5U30 - chains A and C of the 4 polymer chains in the assembly; structure by X-ray diffraction, 2.92 A resolution.

[Chain A]
Molecule: CRISPR-associated endonuclease C2c1
Source organism: Alicyclobacillus acidoterrestris
Notes: EC 3.1.-.-; fragment: CRISPR-associated endonuclease AacC2c1
UniProtKB: T0D7A2 (C2C1_ALIAG); residue numbers follow UniProt; this construct covers 1-1129
Sequence (1130 residues; row label = number of the first residue in the row; numbering starts at 0):
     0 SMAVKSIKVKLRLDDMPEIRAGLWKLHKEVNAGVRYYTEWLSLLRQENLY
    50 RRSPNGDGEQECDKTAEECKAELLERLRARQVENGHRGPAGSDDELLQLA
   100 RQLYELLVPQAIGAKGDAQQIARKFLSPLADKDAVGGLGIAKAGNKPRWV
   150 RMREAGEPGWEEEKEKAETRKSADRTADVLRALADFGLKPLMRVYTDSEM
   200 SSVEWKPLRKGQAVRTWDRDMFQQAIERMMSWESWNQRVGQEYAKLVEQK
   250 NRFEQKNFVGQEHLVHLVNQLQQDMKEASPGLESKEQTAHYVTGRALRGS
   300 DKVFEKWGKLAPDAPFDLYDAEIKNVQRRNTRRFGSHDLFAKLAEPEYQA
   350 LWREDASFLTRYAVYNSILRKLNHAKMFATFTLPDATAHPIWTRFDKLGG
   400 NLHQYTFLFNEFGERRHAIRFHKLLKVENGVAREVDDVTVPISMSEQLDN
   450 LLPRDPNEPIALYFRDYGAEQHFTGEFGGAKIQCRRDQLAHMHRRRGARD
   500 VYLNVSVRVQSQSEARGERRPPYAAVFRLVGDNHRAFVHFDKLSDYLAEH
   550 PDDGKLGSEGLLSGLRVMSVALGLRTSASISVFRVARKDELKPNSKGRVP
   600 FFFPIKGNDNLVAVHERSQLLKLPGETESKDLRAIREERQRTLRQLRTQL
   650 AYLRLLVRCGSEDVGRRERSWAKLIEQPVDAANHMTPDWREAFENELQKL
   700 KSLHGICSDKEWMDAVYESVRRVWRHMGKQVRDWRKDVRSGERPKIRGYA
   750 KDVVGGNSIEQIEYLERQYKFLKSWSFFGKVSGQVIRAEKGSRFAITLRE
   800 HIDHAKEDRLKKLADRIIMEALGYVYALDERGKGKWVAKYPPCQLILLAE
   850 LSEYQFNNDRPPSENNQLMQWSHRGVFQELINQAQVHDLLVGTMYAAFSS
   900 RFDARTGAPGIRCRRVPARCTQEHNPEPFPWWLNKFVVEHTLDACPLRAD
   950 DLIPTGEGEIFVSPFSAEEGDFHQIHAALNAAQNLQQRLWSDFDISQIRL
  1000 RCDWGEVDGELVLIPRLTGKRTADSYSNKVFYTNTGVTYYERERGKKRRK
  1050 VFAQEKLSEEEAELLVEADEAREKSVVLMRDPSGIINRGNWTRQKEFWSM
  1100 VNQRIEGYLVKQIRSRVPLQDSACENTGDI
Not modelled in the structure: 157-158, 496-497, 1045-1070, 1115-1129
Construct notes: expression tag (0); engineered mutation Ala570 (Asp in T0D7A2), Ala848 (Glu in T0D7A2), Ala977 (Asp in T0D7A2)
Modified / non-standard residues: Mse1, Mse15, Mse151, Mse191, Mse199, Mse220, Mse228, Mse229, Mse274, Mse376, Mse443, Mse491, Mse567, Mse684, Mse712, Mse726, Mse818, Mse868, Mse893, Mse1078, Mse1099 (selenomethionine; parent Met)
What the authors report for this chain:
  - binding site for Target DNA strand (chain C): Arg331, Gln866, Trp930
  - mutagenesis - Q118A/Q119A, G478P, R507A: decreased catalytic activity
  - mutagenesis - D570A, E848A: abolished catalytic activity

[Chain C]
Molecule: Target DNA strand
Sequence (38 nucleotides; each row starts with the number of its first residue; numbers below 1 keep their minus sign (DC-9 is residue -9)):
    -9 CTGCCGTTTGGACTTTGTCCTCCGGTTCTGGAACCACA
Not modelled in the structure: -9 to -8

[How chain A and chain C interact]
Contacting residue pairs (140):
  Val3(A) with DG20(C), base contact
  Ser5(A) with DG20(C), base contact
  Gln109(A) with DC18(C), phosphate contact
  Ala117(A) with DT19(C), hydrogen bond to the phosphate
  Gln118(A) with DG20(C), hydrogen bond to the phosphate; DG21(C), hydrogen bond to the sugar
  Gln119(A) with DG21(C), base contact
  Arg122(A) with DG21(C), base contact
  Lys141(A) with DC25(C), sugar contact
  Ala142(A) with DC25(C), sugar contact
  Gly143(A) with DC24(C), hydrogen bond to the base
  Asn144(A) with DA23(C), phosphate contact; DC24(C), sugar contact
  Lys145(A) with DC25(C), phosphate contact
  Lys209(A) with DA28(C), phosphate contact
  Gln222(A) with DT19(C), hydrogen bond to the phosphate; DG20(C), hydrogen bond to the phosphate
  Glu226(A) with DT19(C), sugar contact
  Ser230(A) with DT17(C), base contact; DC18(C), sugar contact
  Ser233(A) with DT17(C), hydrogen bond to the phosphate; DC18(C), hydrogen bond to the phosphate
  Trp234(A) with DG15(C), base contact; DT16(C), hydrogen bond to the base; DT17(C), sugar contact
  Arg237(A) with DT16(C), phosphate contact; DT17(C), salt bridge to the phosphate
  Gly280(A) with DT6(C), base contact
  Leu281(A) with DT6(C), hydrogen bond to the base; DG7(C), base contact
  Glu282(A) with DG7(C), sugar contact
  Ser283(A) with DT6(C), phosphate contact; DG7(C), phosphate contact
  Lys284(A) with DG7(C), hydrogen bond to the phosphate; DT8(C), salt bridge to the phosphate
  Glu285(A) with DG7(C), hydrogen bond to the phosphate
  Thr287(A) with DT6(C), phosphate contact
  Ala288(A) with DT6(C), phosphate contact
  His289(A) with DT5(C), phosphate contact; DT6(C), hydrogen bond to the phosphate
  Thr292(A) with DT5(C), hydrogen bond to the phosphate
  Arg294(A) with DT4(C), salt bridge to the phosphate; DT5(C), phosphate contact
  Ala295(A) with DT4(C), phosphate contact
  Arg297(A) with DC3(C), hydrogen bond to the phosphate; DT4(C), salt bridge to the phosphate
  Gln326(A) with DA2(C), base contact
  Thr330(A) with DA2(C), sugar contact; DC3(C), sugar contact
  Arg331(A) with DT-1(C), hydrogen bond to the base; DC3(C), sugar contact
  Arg332(A) with DC-6(C), sugar contact; DT-3(C), hydrogen bond to the base
  Phe333(A) with DC3(C), phosphate contact
  Gly334(A) with DC3(C), sugar contact; DT4(C), sugar contact
  Ser335(A) with DT4(C), sugar contact
  Arg393(A) with DT19(C), phosphate contact
  Asp395(A) with DG21(C), phosphate contact
  Lys396(A) with DA22(C), salt bridge to the phosphate
  Asn400(A) with DA22(C), hydrogen bond to the base; DA23(C), hydrogen bond to the base
  Gly478(A) with DG20(C), phosphate contact; DG21(C), hydrogen bond to the phosphate
  Ser505(A) with DG20(C), hydrogen bond to the base
  Arg507(A) with DG21(C), salt bridge to the phosphate
  Asp531(A) with DT16(C), phosphate contact
  Gly572(A) with DT-2(C), phosphate contact
  Leu573(A) with DT-3(C), phosphate contact; DT-2(C), hydrogen bond to the phosphate
  Arg574(A) with DT-2(C), salt bridge to the phosphate; DT-1(C), salt bridge to the phosphate
  Arg643(A) with DG0(C), salt bridge to the phosphate; DG1(C), salt bridge to the phosphate
  Arg646(A) with DG1(C), salt bridge to the phosphate
  Arg766(A) with DG0(C), salt bridge to the phosphate; DG1(C), salt bridge to the phosphate
  Tyr768(A) with DT11(C), phosphate contact
  Val784(A) with DG7(C), base contact
  Arg786(A) with DT8(C), phosphate contact; DC9(C), salt bridge to the phosphate
  Ala787(A) with DC9(C), sugar contact
  Glu788(A) with DC9(C), phosphate contact; DC10(C), sugar contact
  Lys789(A) with DC9(C), salt bridge to the phosphate; DC10(C), phosphate contact
  Gly790(A) with DC10(C), phosphate contact
  Ser791(A) with DC10(C), sugar contact; DT11(C), phosphate contact
  Arg792(A) with DT11(C), phosphate contact
  Phe793(A) with DT11(C), hydrogen bond to the phosphate
  Arg798(A) with DT11(C), phosphate contact; DC12(C), salt bridge to the phosphate
  Lys805(A) with DC13(C), salt bridge to the phosphate
  Leu850(A) with DG-4(C), sugar contact
  Glu852(A) with DG-4(C), hydrogen bond to the base
  Tyr853(A) with DG-4(C), stacking on the base; DT-3(C), base contact
  Phe855(A) with DC13(C), phosphate contact; DG14(C), sugar contact
  Arg859(A) with DG-4(C), base contact
  Pro860(A) with DC3(C), phosphate contact
  Pro861(A) with DC3(C), phosphate contact; DT4(C), phosphate contact
  Ser862(A) with DT-1(C), base contact; DA2(C), hydrogen bond to the phosphate; DC3(C), hydrogen bond to the phosphate
  Gln866(A) with DT-3(C), base contact; DT-2(C), sugar contact; DT-1(C), base contact
  Mse868(A) with DC13(C), sugar contact
  Trp870(A) with DT-3(C), sugar contact
  Ser871(A) with DC13(C), phosphate contact; DG14(C), phosphate contact
  His872(A) with DG14(C), phosphate contact
  Arg873(A) with DG14(C), hydrogen bond to the phosphate; DG15(C), salt bridge to the phosphate
  Gly874(A) with DG14(C), hydrogen bond to the phosphate
  Gln877(A) with DG15(C), phosphate contact
  Ala895(A) with DG-4(C), sugar contact
  Ala896(A) with DC-5(C), base contact
  Phe897(A) with DG-7(C), base contact; DC-5(C), hydrogen bond to the phosphate; DG-4(C), phosphate contact
  Ser898(A) with DG-4(C), hydrogen bond to the phosphate
  Ser899(A) with DG-4(C), hydrogen bond to the phosphate; DT-3(C), hydrogen bond to the phosphate
  Arg900(A) with DG-7(C), hydrogen bond to the base; DC-6(C), hydrogen bond to the base; DG-4(C), salt bridge to the phosphate
  Arg911(A) with DT-3(C), salt bridge to the phosphate; DT-2(C), base contact
  Arg913(A) with DT-1(C), salt bridge to the phosphate
  Trp930(A) with DT-1(C), phosphate contact; DG0(C), base contact
  Lys934(A) with DG0(C), base contact
  Gly955(A) with DT-2(C), base contact
  Glu956(A) with DT-2(C), base contact; DT-1(C), phosphate contact
  Trp1097(A) with DG-7(C), stacking on the base
Also at the interface, not in a pair above, chain A (110 interface residues in all): Lys4, Gly55, Gly115, Asp116, Tyr290, Lys301, Arg328, Arg369, Gly477, Lys480, Leu571, Lys772, Asp802, Glu863, Arg998, Gln1093
Also at the interface, not in a pair above, chain C (35 interface residues in all): DA26

[Summary]
110 residues of chain A face 35 of chain C across their interface; the contacts include 34 hydrogen bonds, 21
salt bridges and 2 aromatic stacking contacts. Polar pairs include Gly143(A)-DC24(C), Trp234(A)-DT16(C) and
Leu281(A)-DT6(C). From the paper: a binding site for Target DNA strand (chain C) at Arg331(A), Gln866(A) and
Trp930(A); Q118A/Q119A, G478P and R507A of chain A reduce catalytic activity; 5 substitutions were tested in
all.
Here chain A is CRISPR-associated endonuclease C2c1 (Alicyclobacillus acidoterrestris) and chain C is Target
DNA strand. Entry 5U30 (Crystal structure of AacC2c1-sgRNA-extended target DNA ternary complex) was determined
by X-ray diffraction together with 5U31, 5U33 and 5U34 from the same study.
